5LU2 - chains A and D of the 4 polymer chains in the assembly; structure by X-ray diffraction, 2.50 A resolution.

[Chain A]
Molecule: 14-3-3 protein sigma
From: Homo sapiens
Reference sequence: P31947 (1433S_HUMAN); residue numbers follow UniProt; this construct covers 1-231
Chain sequence (231 residues; numbered 1 to 231; the number before each row is that of its first residue):
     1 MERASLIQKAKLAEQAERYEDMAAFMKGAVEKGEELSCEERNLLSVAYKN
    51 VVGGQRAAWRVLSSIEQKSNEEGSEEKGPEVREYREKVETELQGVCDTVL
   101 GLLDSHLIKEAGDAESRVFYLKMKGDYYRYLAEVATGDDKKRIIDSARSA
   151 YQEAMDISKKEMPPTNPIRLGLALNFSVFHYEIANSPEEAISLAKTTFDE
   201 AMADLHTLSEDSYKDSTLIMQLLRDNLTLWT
Not modelled in the structure: 1
Swiss-Prot annotation at these positions:
  - site (Interaction with phosphoserine on interacting protein): R56, R129
  - modified residue (Phosphoserine): S5, S74

[Chain D]
Molecule: Heat shock protein beta-6
Reference sequence: O14558 (HSPB6_HUMAN); numbering as in UniProt (aligned over 11-23)
Chain sequence (13 residues; row label = number of the first residue in the row):
    11 WLRRASAPLPGLK
Not modelled in the structure: 11-12, 21-23
Construct notes: engineered mutation K23 (Ser in O14558)
Modified residues: S16 (phosphoserine; SEP)
Swiss-Prot annotation at these positions:
  - modified residue: S16 (Phosphoserine)
  - natural variant: P20 (P20L: Decreases phosphorylation at Ser-16)
What the authors report for this chain:
  - post-translational modification sites: S16

[Chain A / chain D interface]
Residue-residue contacts (29):
  N42(A) - P20(D)
  S45(A) - P20(D)
  V46(A) - L19(D)  hydrophobic
  K49(A) - L19(D)
  N50(A) - L19(D)
  R56(A) - R14(D)
  R56(A) - S16(D)
  R60(A) - R13(D)
  K122(A) - A17(D)
  R129(A) - S16(D)
  Y130(A) - S16(D)
  G171(A) - A17(D)
  L174(A) - A15(D)
  L174(A) - S16(D)
  L174(A) - A17(D)
  N175(A) - S16(D)
  N175(A) - A17(D)  hydrogen bond (side chain-backbone)
  V178(A) - R14(D)
  V178(A) - A15(D)
  E182(A) - R13(D)  salt bridge
  E182(A) - R14(D)  salt bridge
  L218(A) - P18(D)  hydrophobic
  L222(A) - A15(D)  hydrophobic
  L222(A) - S16(D)
  L222(A) - P18(D)
  N226(A) - R14(D)
  N226(A) - A15(D)  hydrogen bond (side chain-backbone)
  L229(A) - R13(D)
  L229(A) - R14(D)
Interface residues without a listed pair, chain A (21 interface residues in all): I219, W230
Interface features reported in the paper:
  - pairs named by the authors: V46(A)-L19(D) (hydrophobic contact), R56(A)-S16(D), N175(A)-A17(D) (hydrogen bond), E182(A)-R14(D) (salt bridge), N226(A)-A15(D) (hydrogen bond)
  - interface residues, chain A: V46(A)

[In short]
21 residues of chain A face 8 of chain D across their interface; the contacts include 2 hydrogen bonds and 2
salt bridges. Among the polar pairs are E182(A)-R13(D), E182(A)-R14(D) and N175(A)-A17(D). The paper describes
a hydrophobic contact between V46(A) and L19(D); a contact between R56(A) and S16(D); hydrogen bonds between
N175(A) and A17(D) and N226(A) and A15(D). From the paper: the interface residue V46(A); a modification site
at S16(D).
Here chain A is 14-3-3 protein sigma (Homo sapiens) and chain D is Heat shock protein beta-6. Entry 5LU2
(Human 14-3-3 sigma complexed with long HSPB6 phosphopeptide) was determined by X-ray diffraction (same
publication as 5LTW, 5LU1 and 5LUM).
